PDB entry 1A3N | X-ray diffraction, 1.80 A resolution | chains A and C of the 4 polymer chains in the assembly

# Chain A (and C)
Protein: Hemoglobin (alpha chain)
From: Homo sapiens
Notes: chain C of this document is another copy of the same molecule, construct and numbering; everything in this record applies to it too
UniProt: P69905 (HBA_HUMAN); residue numbers follow UniProt; this construct covers 1-141
Chain sequence (141 residues; row label = number of the first residue in the row):
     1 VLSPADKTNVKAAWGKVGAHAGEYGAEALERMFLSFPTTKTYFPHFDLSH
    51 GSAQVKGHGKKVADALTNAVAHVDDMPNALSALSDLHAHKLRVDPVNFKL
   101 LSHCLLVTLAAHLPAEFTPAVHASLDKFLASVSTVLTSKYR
Ion coordination: heme Fe near H87 (its only coordinating residue here)
Residues lining bound ligands: heme (HEM): M32, T39, Y42, F43, H45, F46, H58, K61, V62, A65, L66, L83, L86, H87, L91, V93, N97, F98, L101, L105, V132, L136
UniProt features mapped onto this chain:
  - site: K61 (Not glycated)
  - natural variant: D6 (A6D: In J-Toronto; this construct carries the variant), A13 (A13D: In J-Paris 1/J-Aljezur), E27 (A27E: In Shenyang; this construct carries the variant), K61 (K61N: In Zambia; deletion: In Clinic), D64 (A64D: In Pontoise; this construct carries the variant), D75 (D75A: In Lille; D75G: In Chapel Hill; D75N: In G-Pest), A111 (A111D: In Petah Tikva)

# How chain A and chain C interact
Contacting residue pairs (4):
  D126(A) - R141(C)  salt bridge
  K127(A) - R141(C)  hydrogen bond (side chain-backbone)
  R141(A) - D126(C)  salt bridge
  R141(A) - K127(C)  hydrogen bond (backbone-side chain)
Also at the interface, not in a pair above, chain A (6 interface residues in all): V1, A123, S138
Also at the interface, not in a pair above, chain C (6 interface residues in all): V1, A130, S138

# In short
Chain A and chain C each contribute 6 residues to their interface; the contacts include 2 hydrogen bonds and 2
salt bridges. Among the polar pairs are D126(A)-R141(C) and K127(A)-R141(C). Ligands of chain A: heme.
Both chains are Hemoglobin (alpha chain) (Homo sapiens). Entry 1A3N (Deoxy human hemoglobin) was determined by
X-ray diffraction (same publication as 1A3O).
